8HVR - chains J and O of the 13 polymer chains in the assembly; structure by electron microscopy, 3.35 A resolution.

Chain J:
Name: Regulatory protein AfsR
From: Streptomyces coelicolor A3(2)
UniProtKB: P25941 (AFSR_STRCO); residue numbers follow UniProt; this construct covers 1-270
Sequence (290 residues; row label = number of the first residue in the row; numbers below 1 keep their minus sign (Met-19 is residue -19)):
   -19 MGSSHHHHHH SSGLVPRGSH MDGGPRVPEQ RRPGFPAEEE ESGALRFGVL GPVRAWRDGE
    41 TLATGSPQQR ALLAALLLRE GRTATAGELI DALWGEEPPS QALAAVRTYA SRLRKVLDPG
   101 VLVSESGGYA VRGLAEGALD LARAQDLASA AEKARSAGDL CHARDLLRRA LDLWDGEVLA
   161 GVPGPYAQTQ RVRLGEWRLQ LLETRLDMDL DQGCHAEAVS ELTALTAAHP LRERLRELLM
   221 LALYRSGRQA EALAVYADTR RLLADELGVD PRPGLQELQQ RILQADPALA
Unresolved in the structure: -19 to 16
Sequence notes: initiating methionine (-19); expression tag (-18 to 0)
Curated features (UniProtKB/Swiss-Prot):
  - DNA-binding region: Ala17 to Gly113 (OmpR/PhoB-type)
From the paper describing this entry:
  - binding site for the 65-nt DNA strand (chain O): Ser46, Gln48, Trp74, Pro79, Ser80, Gln81, Arg92
  - binding site for the 65-nt DNA strand: Arg87, Thr88, Ser91, Arg94, Lys95
  - mutagenesis - E176A, L211A, L243A: decreased expression
  - mutagenesis - E176A, L211A, L243A: decreased stability

Chain O:
Molecule: 65-nt DNA strand
Sequence (65 nucleotides; each row starts with the number of its first residue):
     1 GTAGCCGGAG CGTTCAGCGT TCGTTTATCT CCCCCTGGCA CTGTCATCTC CGTCAGACCG
    61 TCGCA
Unresolved in the structure: 1-4

How chain J and chain O interact:
Residue-residue contacts - 15 pairs, chain J then chain O:
  Gly45(J) - DC11(O)  phosphate contact
  Ser46(J) - DC11(O)  sugar contact
  Ser46(J) - DG12(O)  hydrogen bond to the phosphate
  Pro47(J) - DC11(O)  phosphate contact
  Pro47(J) - DG12(O)  phosphate contact
  Gln48(J) - DG12(O)  phosphate contact
  Gln48(J) - DT13(O)  hydrogen bond to the phosphate
  Trp74(J) - DT13(O)  phosphate contact
  Pro79(J) - DT13(O)  phosphate contact
  Pro79(J) - DT14(O)  phosphate contact
  Ser80(J) - DT14(O)  hydrogen bond to the phosphate
  Gln81(J) - DT14(O)  hydrogen bond to the phosphate
  Ala85(J) - DT14(O)  base contact
  Tyr89(J) - DG12(O)  sugar contact
  Tyr89(J) - DT13(O)  base contact
Also at the interface, not in a pair above, chain J (13 interface residues in all): Arg50, Ala84, Arg92
Also at the interface, not in a pair above, chain O (5 interface residues in all): DC15

Summary:
Chain J and chain O form an interface of 13 and 5 residues respectively, with 4 hydrogen bonds. Among the
polar pairs are Ser46(J)-DG12(O), Gln48(J)-DT13(O) and Ser80(J)-DT14(O). From the paper: a binding site for
the 65-nt DNA strand (chain O) at Ser46(J), Gln48(J) and Trp74(J) among others; E176A, L211A and L243A of
chain J reduce expression.
Here chain J is Regulatory protein AfsR (Streptomyces coelicolor A3(2)) and chain O is a 65-nt DNA strand.
Entry 8HVR (Cryo-EM structure of AfsR-dependent transcription activation complex with afsS promoter) was
determined by electron microscopy together with 8JKE from the same study.
